PDB entry 3GTJ | X-ray diffraction, 3.42 A resolution | chains B and T of the 13 polymer chains in the assembly

Chain B:
Molecule: DNA-directed RNA polymerase II subunit RPB2
Source organism: Saccharomyces cerevisiae
Notes: EC 2.7.7.6; fragment: DNA-directed RNA polymerase II 140 kDa polypeptide
Reference sequence: P08518 (RPB2_YEAST); residues 1-1224 here = UniProt positions 1-1224
Chain sequence (1224 residues; each row starts with the number of its first residue):
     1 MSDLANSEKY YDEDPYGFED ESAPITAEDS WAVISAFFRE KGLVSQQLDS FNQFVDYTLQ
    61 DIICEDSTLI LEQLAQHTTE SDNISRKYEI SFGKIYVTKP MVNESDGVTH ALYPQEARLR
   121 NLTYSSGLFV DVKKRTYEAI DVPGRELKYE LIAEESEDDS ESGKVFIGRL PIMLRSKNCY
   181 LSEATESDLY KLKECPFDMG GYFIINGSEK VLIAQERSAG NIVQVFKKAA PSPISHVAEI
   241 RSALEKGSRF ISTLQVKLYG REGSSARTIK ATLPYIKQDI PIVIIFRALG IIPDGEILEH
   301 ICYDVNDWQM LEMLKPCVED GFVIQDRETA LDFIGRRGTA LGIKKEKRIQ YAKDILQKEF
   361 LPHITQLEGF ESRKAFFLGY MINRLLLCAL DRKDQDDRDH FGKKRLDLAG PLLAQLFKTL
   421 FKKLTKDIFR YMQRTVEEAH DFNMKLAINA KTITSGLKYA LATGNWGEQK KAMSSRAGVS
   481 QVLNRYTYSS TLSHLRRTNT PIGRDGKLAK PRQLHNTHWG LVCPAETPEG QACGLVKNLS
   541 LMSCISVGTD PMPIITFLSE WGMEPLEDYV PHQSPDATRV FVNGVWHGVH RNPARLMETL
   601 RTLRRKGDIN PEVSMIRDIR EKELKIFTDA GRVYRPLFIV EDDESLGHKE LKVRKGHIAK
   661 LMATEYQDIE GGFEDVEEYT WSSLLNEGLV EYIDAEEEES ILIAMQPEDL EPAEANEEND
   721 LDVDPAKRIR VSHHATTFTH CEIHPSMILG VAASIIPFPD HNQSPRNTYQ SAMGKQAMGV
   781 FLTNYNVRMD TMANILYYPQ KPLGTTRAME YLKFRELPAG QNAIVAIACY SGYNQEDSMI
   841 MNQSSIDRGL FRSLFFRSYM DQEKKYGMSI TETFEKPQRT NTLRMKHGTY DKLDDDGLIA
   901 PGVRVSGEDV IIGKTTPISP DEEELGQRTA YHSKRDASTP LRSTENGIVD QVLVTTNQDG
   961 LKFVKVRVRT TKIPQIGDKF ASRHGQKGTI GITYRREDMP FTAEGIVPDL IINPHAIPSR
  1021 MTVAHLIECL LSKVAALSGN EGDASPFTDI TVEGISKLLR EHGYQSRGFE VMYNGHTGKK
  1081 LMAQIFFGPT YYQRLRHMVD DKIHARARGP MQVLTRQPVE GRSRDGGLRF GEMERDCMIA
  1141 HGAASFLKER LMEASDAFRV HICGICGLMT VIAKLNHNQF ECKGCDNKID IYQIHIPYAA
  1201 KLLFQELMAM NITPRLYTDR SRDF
Disordered / not traced: 1-19, 135-163, 503-508, 920-932, 1221-1224

Chain T:
Molecule: 28-nt DNA strand
Notes: fragment: DNA template strand
Sequence (28 nucleotides; numbered 1 to 28; the number before each row is that of its first residue):
     1 CTACCGATAA GCAGACGATC CTCTCGAT

Interface between chain B and chain T:
Contacting residue pairs - 19 pairs, chain B then chain T:
  Ser-208(B) / DG26(T)  phosphate contact
  Lys-210(B) / DC25(T)  hydrogen bond to the phosphate
  Lys-210(B) / DG26(T)  salt bridge to the phosphate
  Ala-462(B) / DG26(T)  sugar contact
  Thr-463(B) / DG26(T)  phosphate contact
  Thr-791(B) / DC25(T)  phosphate contact
  Met-792(B) / DC23(T)  phosphate contact
  Met-792(B) / DT24(T)  phosphate contact
  Arg-857(B) / DT24(T)  salt bridge to the phosphate
  Arg-942(B) / DT24(T)  salt bridge to the phosphate
  Gly-1121(B) / DT22(T)  phosphate contact
  Arg-1122(B) / DT22(T)  hydrogen bond to the phosphate
  Arg-1122(B) / DC23(T)  salt bridge to the phosphate
  Ser-1123(B) / DC23(T)  phosphate contact
  Leu-1128(B) / DC21(T)  phosphate contact
  Arg-1129(B) / DC20(T)  salt bridge to the phosphate
  Arg-1129(B) / DC21(T)  hydrogen bond to the phosphate
  Gly-1131(B) / DC20(T)  phosphate contact
  Met-1133(B) / DT19(T)  sugar contact
Interface residues without a listed pair, chain B (18 interface residues in all): Ile-205, Val-482, Glu-1134
Interface residues without a listed pair, chain T (9 interface residues in all): DA27

Summary:
18 residues of chain B face 9 of chain T across their interface, with 3 hydrogen bonds and 5 salt bridges.
Polar pairs include Lys-210(B)/DC25(T), Arg-1122(B)/DT22(T) and Arg-1129(B)/DC21(T).
Here chain B is DNA-directed RNA polymerase II subunit RPB2 (Saccharomyces cerevisiae) and chain T is a 28-nt
DNA strand. Entry 3GTJ (Backtracked RNA polymerase II complex with 13mer RNA) was determined by X-ray
diffraction together with 3GTG, 3GTK, 3GTL, 3GTM, 3GTO, 3GTP and 3GTQ from the same study.
